PDB entry 4K4H | X-ray diffraction, 2.10 A resolution | chains A and C of the 4 polymer chains in the assembly

[Chain A]
Protein: DNA polymerase lambda
Source organism: Homo sapiens
Notes: EC 2.7.7.7, 4.2.99.-
UniProt: Q9UGP5 (DPOLL_HUMAN); numbering as in UniProt (aligned over 245-575)
Amino-acid sequence (340 residues; numbered 244 to 583; the number before each row is that of its first residue):
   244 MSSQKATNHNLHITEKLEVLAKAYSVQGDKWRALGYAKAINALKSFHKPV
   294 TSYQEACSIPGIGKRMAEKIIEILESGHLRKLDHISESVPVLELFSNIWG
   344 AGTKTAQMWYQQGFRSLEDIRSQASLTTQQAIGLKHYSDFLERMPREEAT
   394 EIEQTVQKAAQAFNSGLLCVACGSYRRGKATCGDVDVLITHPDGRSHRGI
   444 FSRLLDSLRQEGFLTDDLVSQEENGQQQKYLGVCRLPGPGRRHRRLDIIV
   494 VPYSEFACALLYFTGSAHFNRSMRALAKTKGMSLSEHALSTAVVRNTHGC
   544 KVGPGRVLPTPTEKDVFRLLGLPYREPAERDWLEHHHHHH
Unresolved in the structure: 244-248, 538-543, 582-583
Sequence notes: expression tag (244, 576-583)
Metal / ion sites: Ca2+ site 1: Cys-300, Ile-302, Ile-305 (shared with 1 residue of chain D); Ca2+ site 2: Ser-339, Ile-341, Ala-344 (shared with DA5(C) of chain C); Ca2+ site 3: Glu-396, Gln-400, Cys-412; Ca2+ site 4: Asp-427, Asp-429 (together with Lamivudine Triphosphate); Ca2+ site 5: Asp-427, Asp-429, Asp-490 (together with Lamivudine Triphosphate) (shared with DC6(C) of chain C); Ca2+ site 6 near Ser-463 (its only coordinating residue here)
Ligand contacts: Lamivudine Triphosphate (1RZ): Arg-386, Gly-416, Ser-417, Arg-420, Thr-424, Cys-425, Gly-426, Asp-427, Asp-429, Tyr-505, Phe-506, Thr-507, Gly-508, Ser-509, Ala-510, Asn-513
Reported in the primary citation:
  - binding site for Lamivudine Triphosphate: Tyr-505, Phe-506, Arg-517
  - binding site for the 11-nt DNA strand: Tyr-505
  - mutagenesis - R517A (2,000-fold): decreased catalytic activity on D-dCTP
  - mutagenesis - R517A: increased binding to D-dCTP

[Chain C]
Molecule: 6-nt DNA strand
Source organism: Homo sapiens
Sequence (6 nucleotides; row label = number of the first residue in the row):
     1 CAGTAC
Metal / ion sites: Ca2+ site 1: DA5 (shared with Ser-339(A), Ile-341(A), Ala-344(A) of chain A); Ca2+ site 2: DC6 (together with Lamivudine Triphosphate) (shared with Asp-427(A), Asp-429(A), Asp-490(A) of chain A)

[Chain A / chain C interface]
Pairs across the interface (19; chain A residue first):
  Ile-341(A) / DA5(C)  phosphate contact
  Trp-342(A) / DA5(C)  hydrogen bond to the phosphate
  Trp-342(A) / DC6(C)  hydrogen bond to the phosphate
  Gly-343(A) / DT4(C)  phosphate contact
  Gly-343(A) / DA5(C)  hydrogen bond to the phosphate
  Ala-344(A) / DT4(C)  phosphate contact
  Ala-344(A) / DA5(C)  phosphate contact
  Gly-345(A) / DT4(C)  hydrogen bond to the phosphate
  Gly-345(A) / DA5(C)  phosphate contact
  Thr-346(A) / DT4(C)  phosphate contact
  Lys-347(A) / DG3(C)  phosphate contact
  Lys-347(A) / DT4(C)  hydrogen bond to the phosphate
  Thr-348(A) / DG3(C)  phosphate contact
  Thr-348(A) / DT4(C)  hydrogen bond to the phosphate
  Asp-429(A) / DC6(C)  phosphate contact
  Leu-474(A) / DC6(C)  sugar contact
  Arg-488(A) / DC6(C)  salt bridge to the phosphate
  Asp-490(A) / DC6(C)  phosphate contact
  Tyr-505(A) / DC6(C)  hydrogen bond to the base
Other interface residues (no listed pair), chain A (14 interface residues in all): Asp-427

[In short]
The interface between chain A and chain C involves 14 residues on one side and 4 on the other, with 7 hydrogen
bonds and 1 salt bridge. Polar pairs include Tyr-505(A)/DC6(C), Trp-342(A)/DA5(C) and Trp-342(A)/DC6(C). From
the paper: a binding site for Lamivudine Triphosphate at Tyr-505(A), Phe-506(A) and Arg-517(A); R517A of chain
A reduces catalytic activity on D-dCTP.
Here chain A is DNA polymerase lambda and chain C is a 6-nt DNA strand, both from Homo sapiens. Entry 4K4H
(Ternary crystal structures of a human DNA POLYMERASE LAMBDA IN COMPLEX WITH DNA AND (-)3TC-TP) was determined
by X-ray diffraction (same publication as 4K4G and 4K4I).
